8DIZ - chain A; structure by X-ray diffraction, 2.75 A resolution.

[Chain A]
Name: Ion transport protein
Source organism: Aliarcobacter butzleri RM4018
UniProt: A8EVM5 (A8EVM5_ALIB4); residues 1001-1239 here correspond to UniProt positions 1-239 (UniProt number = residue number - 1000)
Sequence (257 residues; numbered 983 to 1239; the number before each row is that of its first residue):
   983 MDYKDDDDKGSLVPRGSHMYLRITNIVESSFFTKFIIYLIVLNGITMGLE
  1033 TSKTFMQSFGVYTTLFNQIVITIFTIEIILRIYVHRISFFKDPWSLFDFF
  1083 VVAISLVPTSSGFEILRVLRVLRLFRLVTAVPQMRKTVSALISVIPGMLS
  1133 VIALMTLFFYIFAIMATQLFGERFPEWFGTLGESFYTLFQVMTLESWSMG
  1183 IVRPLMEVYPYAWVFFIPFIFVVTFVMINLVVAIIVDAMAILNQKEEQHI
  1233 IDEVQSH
Disordered / not traced: 983-996, 1091-1094, 1221-1239
Differences from the reference sequence: initiating methionine (983); expression tag (984-1000); engineered mutation Thr-1119 (Ile119 in A8EVM5)
Residues lining bound ligands:
  - 1,2-dimyristoyl-sn-glycero-3-phosphocholine (PX4), molecule 1: Ile-1022, Val-1023, Gly-1026, Ile-1027, Gly-1030, Leu-1031, Thr-1033, Ser-1034, Lys-1035, Thr-1036, Leu-1106, Leu-1109, Thr-1138, Leu-1139, Tyr-1142, Gly-1161, Thr-1162, Leu-1163, Gly-1164, Phe-1167
  - 1,2-dimyristoyl-sn-glycero-3-phosphocholine (PX4), molecule 2: Asp-1074, Pro-1075, Trp-1076, Phe-1079, Phe-1107, Val-1110, Val-1120, Ser-1121, Ile-1124, Ile-1127, Pro-1128, Leu-1136, Phe-1140, Val-1204
  - 1,2-dimyristoyl-sn-glycero-3-phosphocholine (PX4), molecule 3: Ile-1097, Leu-1101, Leu-1104, Phe-1144, Leu-1151, Phe-1152, Arg-1155, Val-1190, Tyr-1191, Tyr-1193, Ala-1194, Val-1196, Phe-1197
  - 1,2-dimyristoyl-sn-glycero-3-phosphocholine (PX4), molecule 4: Ile-1127, Met-1130, Ile-1134, Phe-1171, Met-1174, Thr-1175, Leu-1176, Ile-1202, Phe-1203, Thr-1206, Phe-1207, Met-1209, Ile-1210, Leu-1212
  - 1,2-dimyristoyl-sn-glycero-3-phosphocholine (PX4), molecule 5: Ile-1134, Met-1137, Thr-1138, Phe-1141, Thr-1162, Gly-1164, Glu-1165, Phe-1167, Tyr-1168, Phe-1171, Met-1188, Pro-1192, Trp-1195, Ile-1199, Phe-1203, Met-1209, Leu-1212
Reported in the primary citation:
  - interface residues: Ser-1132
  - conformationally variable residues (helix shift): Asn-1211, Ala-1220

[Summary]
Bound to chain A: 5 copies of 1,2-dimyristoyl-sn-glycero-3-phosphocholine. The paper reports the interface
residue Ser-1132; conformational variability at Asn-1211 and Ala-1220.
Chain A is Ion transport protein (Aliarcobacter butzleri RM4018); the structure, Crystal structure of NavAb
I119T as a basis for the human Nav1.7 Inherited Erythromelalgia I234T mutation, was determined by X-ray
diffraction, deposited together with 8DJ0 and 8DJ1.
